5X21 - chains C and H of the 9 polymer chains in the assembly; structure by X-ray diffraction, 3.32 A resolution.

== Chain C ==
Name: DNA-directed RNA polymerase subunit beta
Source organism: Thermus thermophilus (strain HB8 / ATCC 27634 / DSM 579)
Notes: EC 2.7.7.6
UniProtKB: Q8RQE9 (RPOB_THET8); residues 1-1119 here = UniProt positions 1-1119
Amino-acid sequence (1119 residues; numbered 1 to 1119; the number before each row is that of its first residue):
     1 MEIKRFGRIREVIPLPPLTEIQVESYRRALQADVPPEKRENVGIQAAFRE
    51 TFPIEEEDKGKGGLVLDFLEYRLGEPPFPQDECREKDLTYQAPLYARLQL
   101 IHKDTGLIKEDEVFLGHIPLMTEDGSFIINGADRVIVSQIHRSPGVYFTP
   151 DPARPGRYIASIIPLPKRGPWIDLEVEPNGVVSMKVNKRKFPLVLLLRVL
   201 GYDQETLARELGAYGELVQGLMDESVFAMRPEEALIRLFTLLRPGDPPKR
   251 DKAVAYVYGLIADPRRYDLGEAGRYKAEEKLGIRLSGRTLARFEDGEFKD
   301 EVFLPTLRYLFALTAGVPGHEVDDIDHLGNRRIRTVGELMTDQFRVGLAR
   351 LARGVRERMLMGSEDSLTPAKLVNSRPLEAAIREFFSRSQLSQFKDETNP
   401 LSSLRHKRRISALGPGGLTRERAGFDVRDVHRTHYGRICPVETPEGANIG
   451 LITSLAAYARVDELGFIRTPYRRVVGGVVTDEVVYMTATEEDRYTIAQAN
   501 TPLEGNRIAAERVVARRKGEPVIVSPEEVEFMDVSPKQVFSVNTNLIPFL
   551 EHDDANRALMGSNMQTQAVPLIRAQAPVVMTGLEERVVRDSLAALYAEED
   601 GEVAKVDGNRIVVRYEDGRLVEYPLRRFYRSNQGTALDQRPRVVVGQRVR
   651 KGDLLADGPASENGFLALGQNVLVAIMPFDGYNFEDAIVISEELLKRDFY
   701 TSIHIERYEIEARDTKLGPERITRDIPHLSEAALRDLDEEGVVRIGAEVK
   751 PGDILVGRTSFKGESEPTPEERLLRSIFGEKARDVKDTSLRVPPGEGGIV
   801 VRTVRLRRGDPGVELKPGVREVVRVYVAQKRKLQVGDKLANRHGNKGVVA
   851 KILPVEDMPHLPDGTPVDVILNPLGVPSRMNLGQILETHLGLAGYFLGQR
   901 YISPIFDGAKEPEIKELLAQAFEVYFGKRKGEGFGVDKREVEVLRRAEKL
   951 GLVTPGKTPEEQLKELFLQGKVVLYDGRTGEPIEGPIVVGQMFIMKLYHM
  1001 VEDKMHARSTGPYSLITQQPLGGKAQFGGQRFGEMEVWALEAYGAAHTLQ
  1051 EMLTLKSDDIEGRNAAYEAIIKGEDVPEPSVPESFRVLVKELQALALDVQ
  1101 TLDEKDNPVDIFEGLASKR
Not modelled in the structure: 57-63, 1119
Bound ions: Mg2+ near Ser389 (its only coordinating residue here)
Ligand contacts: pseudouridimycin (PUM; (1S)-1,4-anhydro-5-[(N-carbamimidoylglycyl-N~2~-hydroxy-L-glutaminyl)amino]-5-deoxy-1-(2,4-dioxo-1,2,3,4-tetrahydropyrimidin-5-yl)-D-ribitol): Glu445, Asn556, Met560, Lys846

== Chain H ==
Molecule: promoter DNA nontemplate strand
Sequence (27 nucleotides; row label = number of the first residue in the row):
     1 TATAATGGGAGCTGTCACGGATGCAGG

== How chain C and chain H interact ==
Residue-residue contacts - 24 pairs, chain C then chain H:
  Arg142(C) - DG14(H)  base contact
  Gly169(C) - DT13(H)  base contact
  Pro170(C) - DT13(H)  base contact
  Trp171(C) - DT13(H)  sugar contact
  Trp171(C) - DG14(H)  phosphate contact
  Asn187(C) - DG11(H)  base contact
  Lys188(C) - DC12(H)  salt bridge to the phosphate
  Arg243(C) - DG8(H)  hydrogen bond to the base
  Arg243(C) - DG9(H)  hydrogen bond to the base
  Arg243(C) - DA10(H)  base contact
  Gly245(C) - DG7(H)  hydrogen bond to the base
  Pro247(C) - DG7(H)  base contact
  Tyr256(C) - DA10(H)  base contact
  Tyr256(C) - DG11(H)  base contact
  Leu260(C) - DG11(H)  base contact
  Arg266(C) - DG11(H)  hydrogen bond to the base
  Ile325(C) - DG14(H)  base contact
  Asp326(C) - DG14(H)  hydrogen bond to the base
  Arg331(C) - DG14(H)  hydrogen bond to the base
  Leu418(C) - DG14(H)  base contact
  Glu421(C) - DT15(H)  base contact
  Arg422(C) - DT13(H)  salt bridge to the phosphate
  Arg422(C) - DT15(H)  salt bridge to the phosphate
  Val427(C) - DG14(H)  base contact
Interface residues without a listed pair, chain C (23 interface residues in all): Lys167, Asp246, Lys252, Ala423

== Summary ==
23 residues of chain C face 9 of chain H across their interface, with 6 hydrogen bonds and 3 salt bridges.
Polar contacts include Arg243(C)-DG8(H), Arg243(C)-DG9(H) and Gly245(C)-DG7(H). Bound to chain C:
pseudouridimycin.
Chain C is DNA-directed RNA polymerase subunit beta (Thermus thermophilus (strain HB8 / ATCC 27634 / DSM 579))
and chain H is promoter DNA nontemplate strand; the structure, Crystal structure of Thermus thermophilus
transcription initiation complex with GpA and pseudouridimycin (PUM), was determined by X-ray diffraction,
deposited together with 5X22.
